Entry 2W1U (X-ray diffraction, 2.00 A resolution); this record covers chain A.

# Chain A
Protein: Hyaluronoglucosaminidase
Organism: Clostridium perfringens
Notes: EC 3.2.1.35; fragment: family 32 cbm, residues 807-975
UniProt: P26831 (NAGH_CLOPE); numbering as in UniProt (aligned over 807-975)
Chain sequence (192 residues; each row starts with the number of its first residue):
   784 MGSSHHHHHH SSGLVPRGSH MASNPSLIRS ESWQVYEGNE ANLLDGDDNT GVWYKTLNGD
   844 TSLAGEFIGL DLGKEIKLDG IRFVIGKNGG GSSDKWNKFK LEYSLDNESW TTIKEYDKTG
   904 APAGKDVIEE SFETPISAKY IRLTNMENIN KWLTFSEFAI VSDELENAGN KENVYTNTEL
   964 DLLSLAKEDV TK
Unresolved in the structure: 784-806, 946-975
Sequence notes: variant Val944 (Ile in P26831)
Bound ions: Ca2+: Asn825, Asp828, Asp830, Thr833, Ser939, Glu940
From the paper describing this entry:
  - binding site for N-acetylglucosamine: Tyr819, Trp836, Gly874, Asp877, Trp935
  - specificity-determining residues: Asp877
  - binding site for 2-acetamido-2-deoxy-beta-D-galactopyranose: Tyr819, Asp843, Trp935

# Overview
Asn825, Asp828, Asp830, Thr833, Ser939 and Glu940 coordinate Ca2+. The paper reports a binding site for
N-acetylglucosamine at Tyr819, Trp836 and Gly874 among others; a binding site for
2-acetamido-2-deoxy-beta-D-galactopyranose at Tyr819, Asp843 and Trp935.
Chain A is Hyaluronoglucosaminidase (Clostridium perfringens); the structure, A family 32 carbohydrate-binding
module, from the Mu toxin produced by Clostridium perfringens, in complex with ..., was determined by X-ray
diffraction, deposited together with 2W1Q, 2W1S and 2WDB.
